Entry 6CQJ (X-ray diffraction, 2.75 A resolution); this record covers chains A and B of the 3 polymer chains in the assembly.

Chain A:
Name: HLA class II histocompatibility antigen, DR alpha chain
Organism: Homo sapiens
Reference sequence: P01903 (DRA_HUMAN); residues 1-182 here correspond to UniProt positions 26-207 (UniProt number = residue number + 25)
Sequence (182 residues; each row starts with the number of its first residue):
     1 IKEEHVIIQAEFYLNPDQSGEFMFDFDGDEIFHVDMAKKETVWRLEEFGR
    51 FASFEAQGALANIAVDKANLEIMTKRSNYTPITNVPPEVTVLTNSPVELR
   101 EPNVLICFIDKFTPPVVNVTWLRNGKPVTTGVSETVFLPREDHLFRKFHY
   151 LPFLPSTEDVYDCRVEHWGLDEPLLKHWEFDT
Disordered / not traced: 1-2
Cystine bridges: C107-C163
Covalent attachments: N-acetylglucosamine (NAG) linked to N118
Construct notes: conflict T182 (Ala207 in P01903)
Curated features (UniProtKB/Swiss-Prot):
  - region: E179 to D181 (Connecting peptide)
  - site: Q9 (Self- and pathogen-derived peptide antigen), G49 (Self-peptide antigen), F51 (Self- and pathogen-derived peptide antigen), A52 (Self-peptide antigen), S53 (Self- and pathogen-derived peptide antigen), E55 (Pathogen-derived peptide antigen), N62 (Self- and pathogen-derived peptide antigen), N69 (Pathogen-derived peptide antigen), R76 (Self- and pathogen-derived peptide antigen)
  - glycosylation (N-linked (GlcNAc...) asparagine): N78, N118

Chain B:
Name: HLA class II histocompatibility antigen, DRB1-1 beta chain
Organism: Homo sapiens
Reference sequence: P04229 (2B11_HUMAN); residues 2-190 here correspond to UniProt positions 31-219 (UniProt number = residue number + 29)
Sequence (189 residues; each row starts with the number of its first residue):
     2 DTRPRFLWQLKFECHFFNGTERVRLLERCIYNQEESVRFDSDVGEYRAVT
    52 ELGRPDAEYWNSQKDLLEQRRAAVDTYCRHNYGVGESFTVQRRVEPKVTV
   102 YPSKTQPLQHHNLLVCSVSGFYPGSIEVRWFRNGQEEKAGVVSTGLIQNG
   152 DWTFQTLVMLETVPRSGEVYTCQVEHPSVTSPLTVEWRA
Disordered / not traced: 106-112
Cystine bridges: C15-C79, C117-C173
From the paper describing this entry:
  - conformationally variable residues (helix shift): S63 to A73

Chain A / chain B interface:
Pairs across the interface (121; chain A residue first):
  E3(A) with H16(B), salt bridge; F18(B)
  E4(A) with F17(B), hydrogen bond (backbone-backbone); N19(B); G20(B)
  H5(A) with C15(B); H16(B); F17(B), hydrogen bond (backbone-backbone); V91(B)
  V6(A) with C15(B); H16(B)
  I7(A) with F13(B); E14(B); C15(B), hydrogen bond (backbone-backbone); F17(B), hydrophobic; Y83(B), hydrophobic
  I8(A) with F13(B)
  Q9(A) with L11(B); K12(B); F13(B), hydrogen bond (backbone-backbone); Y78(B), hydrogen bond
  A10(A) with L11(B)
  E11(A) with Q10(B); L11(B), hydrogen bond (backbone-backbone); F13(B)
  F12(A) with L8(B), hydrophobic; W9(B); Q10(B)
  Y13(A) with L8(B); W9(B), hydrogen bond (backbone-backbone)
  L14(A) with R6(B); F7(B); L8(B), hydrophobic
  N15(A) with R6(B); F7(B), hydrogen bond (backbone-backbone)
  P16(A) with P5(B); R6(B)
  D17(A) with R6(B), salt bridge
  F24(A) with N82(B)
  F26(A) with T90(B); V91(B), hydrophobic; Y123(B); W153(B), hydrophobic
  D27(A) with Q149(B)
  G28(A) with Q149(B)
  D29(A) with Y123(B); Q149(B); W153(B)
  E30(A) with W153(B), hydrogen bond (backbone-side chain)
  I31(A) with W153(B), hydrophobic
  R44(A) with G151(B), hydrogen bond (side chain-backbone); D152(B); W153(B)
  L45(A) with R93(B); D152(B)
  F48(A) with F89(B), hydrophobic; W153(B)
  F51(A) with F89(B), hydrophobic
  A52(A) with V85(B), hydrophobic; F89(B), hydrophobic
  D66(A) with W9(B); L11(B)
  N69(A) with W9(B)
  L70(A) with F7(B); L8(B); W9(B), hydrophobic
  M73(A) with W9(B), hydrophobic; Y32(B), hydrophobic; L53(B), hydrophobic
  T74(A) with F7(B); Y32(B)
  R76(A) with L53(B), hydrogen bond (side chain-backbone); P56(B); D57(B), salt bridge
  S77(A) with Y32(B), hydrogen bond; L53(B)
  Y79(A) with F7(B)
  T80(A) with F7(B); Y32(B), hydrogen bond (backbone-side chain); N33(B), hydrogen bond (backbone-side chain)
  P81(A) with P5(B), hydrophobic; R6(B); F7(B), hydrophobic; N33(B)
  I82(A) with R6(B), hydrogen bond (backbone-backbone); L8(B), hydrophobic; N33(B)
  V85(A) with Q34(B)
  L92(A) with I148(B), hydrophobic; Q156(B)
  T93(A) with Q156(B), hydrogen bond (backbone-side chain)
  N94(A) with S120(B); Q156(B)
  S95(A) with S120(B)
  P96(A) with S118(B); S120(B)
  I106(A) with N150(B)
  T113(A) with L8(B)
  P115(A) with L8(B)
  P139(A) with K12(B)
  R140(A) with K12(B), hydrogen bond (backbone-side chain)
  E141(A) with E14(B); R29(B), salt bridge
  D142(A) with Q34(B)
  H143(A) with Q10(B), hydrogen bond (backbone-side chain); K12(B), hydrogen bond; R29(B); I31(B); E36(B), salt bridge
  L144(A) with Q34(B)
  F145(A) with L8(B), hydrophobic; Q10(B)
  R146(A) with Q149(B)
  F148(A) with Q149(B); N150(B); G151(B)
  Y150(A) with N150(B), hydrogen bond (side chain-backbone); G151(B), hydrogen bond (side chain-backbone); D152(B)
  W168(A) with D2(B); R6(B)
Interface residues without a listed pair, chain A (61 interface residues in all): E47, P114, T135
Interface residues without a listed pair, chain B (48 interface residues in all): R4, S37, T100, Y102

Summary:
Chain A and chain B form an interface of 61 and 48 residues respectively; the contacts include 21 hydrogen
bonds and 5 salt bridges. Polar pairs include E3(A)-H16(B), D17(A)-R6(B) and R76(A)-D57(B). Covalently linked
N-acetylglucosamine: at N118(A). The paper reports conformational variability at S63(B).
Chain A is HLA class II histocompatibility antigen, DR alpha chain and chain B is HLA class II
histocompatibility antigen, DRB1-1 beta chain, both from Homo sapiens; the structure, Crystal structure of DR1
presenting the RQ13 peptide, was determined by X-ray diffraction, deposited together with 6CPH, 6CPL, 6CPN,
6CPO, 6CQL, 6CQN, 6CQQ and 6CQR.
